PDB entry 3D5Z | X-ray diffraction, 1.90 A resolution | chain A

== Chain A ==
Name: Intracellular arabinanase
Source organism: Geobacillus stearothermophilus
Notes: EC 3.2.1.99
UniProt: B3EYM8 (B3EYM8_BACST); residue numbers follow UniProt; this construct covers 2-315
Sequence (314 residues; each row starts with the number of its first residue):
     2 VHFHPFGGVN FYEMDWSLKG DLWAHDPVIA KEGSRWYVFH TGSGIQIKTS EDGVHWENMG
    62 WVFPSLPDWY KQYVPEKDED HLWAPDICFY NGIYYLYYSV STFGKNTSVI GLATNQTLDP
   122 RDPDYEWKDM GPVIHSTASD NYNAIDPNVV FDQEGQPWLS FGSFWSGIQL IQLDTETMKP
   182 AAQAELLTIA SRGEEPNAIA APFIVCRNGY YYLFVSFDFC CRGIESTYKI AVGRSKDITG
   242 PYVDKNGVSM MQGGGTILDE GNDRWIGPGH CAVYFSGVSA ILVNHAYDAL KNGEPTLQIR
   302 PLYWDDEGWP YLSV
Sequence notes: engineered mutation Ala201 (Glu in B3EYM8)
Cystine bridges: Cys221-Cys222
Residues lining bound ligands: Ca2+ (CA): Val29, Pro86, Pro148, Pro203, His271

== Summary ==
Ligands of chain A: Ca2+.
Chain A is Intracellular arabinanase (Geobacillus stearothermophilus); the structure, Crystal Structure
Analysis of 1,5-alpha-arabinanase catalytic mutant (AbnBE201A) complexed to arabinotriose, was determined by
X-ray diffraction together with 3CU9, 3D5Y, 3D60 and 3D61 from the same study.
